Entry 5L68 (X-ray diffraction, 2.80 A resolution); this record covers chains Q and R of the 28 polymer chains in the assembly.

# Chain Q
Protein: Proteasome subunit alpha type-4
Organism: Saccharomyces cerevisiae (strain ATCC 204508 / S288c)
Notes: EC 3.4.25.1
UniProtKB: P40303 (PSA4_YEAST); residues -1 to 252 here correspond to UniProt positions 1-254 (UniProt number = residue number + 2)
Chain sequence (254 residues; numbered -1 to 252; the number before each row is that of its first residue; numbers below 1 keep their minus sign (Met-1 is residue -1)):
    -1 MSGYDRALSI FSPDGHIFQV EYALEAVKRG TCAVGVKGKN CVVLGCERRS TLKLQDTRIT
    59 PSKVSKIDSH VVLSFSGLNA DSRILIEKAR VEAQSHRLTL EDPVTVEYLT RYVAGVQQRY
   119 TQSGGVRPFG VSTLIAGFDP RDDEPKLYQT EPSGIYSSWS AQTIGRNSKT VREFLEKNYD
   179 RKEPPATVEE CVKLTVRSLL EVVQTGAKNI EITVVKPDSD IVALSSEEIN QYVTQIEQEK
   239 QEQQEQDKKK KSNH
Unresolved in the structure: -1 to 0, 241-252
Swiss-Prot annotation at these positions:
  - modified residue: Thr58 (Phosphothreonine)

# Chain R
Protein: Proteasome subunit alpha type-5
Organism: Saccharomyces cerevisiae (strain ATCC 204508 / S288c)
Notes: EC 3.4.25.1
UniProtKB: P32379 (PSA5_YEAST); residues -7 to 252 here correspond to UniProt positions 1-260 (UniProt number = residue number + 8)
Chain sequence (260 residues; row label = number of the first residue in the row; numbers below 1 keep their minus sign (Met-7 is residue -7)):
    -7 MFLTRSEYDR GVSTFSPEGR LFQVEYSLEA IKLGSTAIGI ATKEGVVLGV EKRATSPLLE
    53 SDSIEKIVEI DRHIGCAMSG LTADARSMIE HARTAAVTHN LYYDEDINVE SLTQSVCDLA
   113 LRFGEGASGE ERLMSRPFGV ALLIAGHDAD DGYQLFHAEP SGTFYRYNAK AIGSGSEGAQ
   173 AELLNEWHSS LTLKEAELLV LKILKQVMEE KLDENNAQLS CITKQDGFKI YDNEKTAELI
   233 KELKEKEAAE SPEEADVEMS
Unresolved in the structure: -7 to 0, 118-124, 243-252

# Chain Q / chain R interface
Pairs across the interface (61; chain Q residue first):
  Asp3(Q) with Glu117(R)
  Arg4(Q) with Glu117(R)
  Ala5(Q) with Val4(R), hydrophobic; Glu117(R); Ser127(R)
  Ser7(Q) with Ser127(R); Arg128(R)
  Ile8(Q) with Gln15(R)
  Phe9(Q) with Gln15(R); Tyr18(R), hydrophobic; Ser19(R); Arg128(R); Pro129(R); Gly131(R)
  Ser10(Q) with Tyr18(R)
  Pro11(Q) with Tyr18(R), hydrophobic; Glu21(R)
  Asp12(Q) with Glu21(R)
  Gly13(Q) with Tyr18(R); Glu21(R); Ala22(R)
  His14(Q) with Leu25(R)
  Ile15(Q) with Leu73(R), hydrophobic; Arg128(R)
  Lys35(Q) with Glu52(R), salt bridge
  Gln116(Q) with Ala75(R); Asp76(R); Arg128(R)
  Thr119(Q) with Arg128(R), hydrogen bond (backbone-side chain)
  Gln120(Q) with Met126(R); Ser127(R), hydrogen bond (backbone-backbone); Arg128(R); Phe130(R)
  Ser121(Q) with Ser127(R), hydrogen bond (backbone-side chain)
  Gly122(Q) with Ser127(R)
  Ser151(Q) with Ala75(R)
  Gly152(Q) with Ala75(R)
  Ile153(Q) with Thr74(R); Ala75(R)
  Ser155(Q) with Leu51(R); Ser55(R)
  Ser156(Q) with Leu51(R); Glu52(R), hydrogen bond (backbone-backbone); Ser55(R), hydrogen bond (backbone-side chain)
  Trp157(Q) with Thr47(R); Ser48(R); Leu50(R); Leu51(R); Glu52(R)
  Ser158(Q) with Leu50(R), hydrogen bond (backbone-backbone); Glu52(R), hydrogen bond
  Ala159(Q) with Leu50(R)
  Leu173(Q) with Leu50(R), hydrophobic
  Glu174(Q) with Ser48(R), hydrogen bond; Pro49(R); Leu50(R)
  Tyr177(Q) with Leu50(R), hydrophobic
  Arg179(Q) with Pro49(R), hydrogen bond (side chain-backbone); Leu50(R); Leu51(R), hydrogen bond (side chain-backbone); Glu52(R)
Also at the interface, not in a pair above, chain Q (31 interface residues in all): Arg170
Also at the interface, not in a pair above, chain R (27 interface residues in all): Asp1, Ser79

# Summary
The interface between chain Q and chain R involves 31 residues on one side and 27 on the other; the contacts
include 10 hydrogen bonds and 1 salt bridge. Polar pairs include Lys35(Q)-Glu52(R), Thr119(Q)-Arg128(R) and
Ser121(Q)-Ser127(R).
Here chain Q is Proteasome subunit alpha type-4 and chain R is Proteasome subunit alpha type-5, both from
Saccharomyces cerevisiae (strain ATCC 204508 / S288c). Entry 5L68 (Yeast 20S proteasome with mouse beta5i
(1-138) and mouse beta6 (97-111; 118-133) in complex with epoxyketone ...) was determined by X-ray diffraction
together with 5L52, 5L54, 5L55, 5L5A, 5L5B, 5L5D and 30 further entries from the same study.
